Entry 8EOF (electron microscopy, 3.30 A resolution); this record covers chains D and N of the 9 polymer chains in the assembly.

Chain D:
Protein: DNA-directed RNA polymerase subunit beta'
Source organism: Mycobacterium tuberculosis H37Rv
Notes: EC 2.7.7.6
UniProtKB: P9WGY7 (RPOC_MYCTU); residues 1-1316 here = UniProt positions 1-1316
Sequence (1316 residues; each row starts with the number of its first residue):
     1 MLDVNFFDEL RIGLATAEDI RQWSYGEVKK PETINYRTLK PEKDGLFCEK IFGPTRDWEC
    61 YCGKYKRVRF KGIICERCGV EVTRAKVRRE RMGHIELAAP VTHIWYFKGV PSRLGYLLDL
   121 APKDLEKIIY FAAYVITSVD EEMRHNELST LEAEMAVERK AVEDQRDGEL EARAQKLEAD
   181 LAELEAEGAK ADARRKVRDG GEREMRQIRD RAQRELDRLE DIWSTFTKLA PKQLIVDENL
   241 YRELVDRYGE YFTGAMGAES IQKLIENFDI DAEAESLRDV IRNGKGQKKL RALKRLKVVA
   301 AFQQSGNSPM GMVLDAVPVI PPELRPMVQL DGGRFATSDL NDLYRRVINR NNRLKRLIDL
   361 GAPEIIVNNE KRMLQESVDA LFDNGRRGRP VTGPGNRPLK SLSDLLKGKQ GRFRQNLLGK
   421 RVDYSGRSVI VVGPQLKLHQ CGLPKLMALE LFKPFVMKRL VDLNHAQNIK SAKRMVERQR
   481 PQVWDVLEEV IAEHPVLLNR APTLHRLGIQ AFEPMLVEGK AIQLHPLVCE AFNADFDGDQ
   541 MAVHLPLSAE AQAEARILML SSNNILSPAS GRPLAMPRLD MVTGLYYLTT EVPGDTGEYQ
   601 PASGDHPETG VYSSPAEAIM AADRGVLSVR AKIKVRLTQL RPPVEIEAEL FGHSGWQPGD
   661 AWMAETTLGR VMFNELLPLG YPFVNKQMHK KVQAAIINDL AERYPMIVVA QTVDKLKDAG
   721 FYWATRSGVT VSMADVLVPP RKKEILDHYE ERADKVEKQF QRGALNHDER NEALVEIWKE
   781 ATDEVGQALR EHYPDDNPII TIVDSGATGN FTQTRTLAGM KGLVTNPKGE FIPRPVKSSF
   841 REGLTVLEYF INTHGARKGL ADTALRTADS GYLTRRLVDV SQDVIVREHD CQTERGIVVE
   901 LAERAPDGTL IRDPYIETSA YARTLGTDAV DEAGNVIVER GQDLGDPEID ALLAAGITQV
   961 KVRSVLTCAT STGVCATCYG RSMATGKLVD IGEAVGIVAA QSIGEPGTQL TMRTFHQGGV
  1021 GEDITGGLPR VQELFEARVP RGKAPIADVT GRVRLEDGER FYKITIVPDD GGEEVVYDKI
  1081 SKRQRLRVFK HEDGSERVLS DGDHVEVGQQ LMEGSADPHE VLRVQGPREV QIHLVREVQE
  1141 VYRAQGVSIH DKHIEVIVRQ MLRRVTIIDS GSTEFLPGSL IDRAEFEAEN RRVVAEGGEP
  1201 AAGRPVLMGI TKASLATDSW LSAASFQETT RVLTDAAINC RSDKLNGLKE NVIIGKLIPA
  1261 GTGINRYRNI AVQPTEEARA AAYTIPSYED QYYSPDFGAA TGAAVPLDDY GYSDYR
Unresolved in the structure: 1, 1014-1024, 1283-1316
Metal / ion sites: Zn2+ site 1: Cys-60, Cys-62, Cys-75, Cys-78; Mg2+: Asp-535, Asp-537, Asp-539 (shared with 1 residue of chain R); Zn2+ site 2: Cys-891, Cys-968, Cys-975, Cys-978
Curated features (UniProtKB/Swiss-Prot):
  - binding site (Zn(2+)): Cys-60, Cys-62, Cys-75, Cys-78, Cys-891, Cys-968, Cys-975, Cys-978
  - binding site (Mg(2+)): Asp-535, Asp-537, Asp-539

Chain N:
Molecule: 40-nt DNA strand
Sequence (40 nucleotides; numbered 1 to 40; the number before each row is that of its first residue):
     1 GGGCGCATGC TGCTCTTCAA AGCCATCACG GCGACTGCCG
Unresolved in the structure: 1-2, 25-27

Chain D / chain N interface:
Contacting residue pairs (8):
  Arg-37(D) with DC13(N), salt bridge to the phosphate; DT14(N), salt bridge to the phosphate
  Lys-123(D) with DT36(N), salt bridge to the phosphate
  Lys-294(D) with DA34(N), hydrogen bond to the phosphate
  Arg-372(D) with DC18(N), base contact
  Arg-389(D) with DA19(N), base contact; DA20(N), hydrogen bond to the base
  Arg-1038(D) with DG31(N), sugar contact
Interface residues without a listed pair, chain D (9 interface residues in all): Tyr-116, Arg-291, Arg-1041
Interface residues without a listed pair, chain N (12 interface residues in all): DA21, DC32, DC35, DG37

Summary:
Chain D and chain N form an interface of 9 and 12 residues respectively, with 2 hydrogen bonds and 3 salt
bridges. Polar contacts include Arg-389(D)/DA20(N), Lys-294(D)/DA34(N) and Arg-37(D)/DC13(N). Curated
annotation (UniProt) lists 8 Zn2+-binding residues and 3 Mg2+-binding residues on chain D.
Chain D is DNA-directed RNA polymerase subunit beta' (Mycobacterium tuberculosis H37Rv) and chain N is a 40-nt
DNA strand; the structure, Mycobacterium tuberculosis transcription elongation complex with Bacillus subtilis
NusG (EC_PG), was determined by electron microscopy (same publication as 8EHQ, 8EJ3, 8EOE, 8EOS, 8EOT and
8EXY).
